Entry 7N4K (X-ray diffraction, 1.85 A resolution); this record covers chains A and B of the 5 polymer chains in the assembly.

Chain A:
Protein: H-2 class I histocompatibility antigen, D-B alpha chain
From: Mus musculus
UniProtKB: P01899 (HA11_MOUSE); residues 1-277 here correspond to UniProt positions 25-301 (UniProt number = residue number + 24)
Sequence (277 residues; each row starts with the number of its first residue):
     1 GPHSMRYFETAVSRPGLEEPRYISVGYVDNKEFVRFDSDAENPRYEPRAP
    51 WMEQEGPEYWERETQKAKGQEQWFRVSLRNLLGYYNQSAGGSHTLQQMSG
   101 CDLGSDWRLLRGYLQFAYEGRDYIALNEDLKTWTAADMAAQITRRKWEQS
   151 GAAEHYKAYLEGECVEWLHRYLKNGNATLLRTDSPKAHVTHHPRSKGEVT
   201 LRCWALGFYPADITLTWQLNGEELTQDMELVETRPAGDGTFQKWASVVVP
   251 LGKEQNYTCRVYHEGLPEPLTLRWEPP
Unresolved in the structure: 177-180
Disulfides: Cys101-Cys164, Cys203-Cys259

Chain B:
Protein: Beta-2-microglobulin
From: Homo sapiens
UniProtKB: P61769 (B2MG_HUMAN); residues 1-99 here correspond to UniProt positions 21-119 (UniProt number = residue number + 20)
Sequence (100 residues; each row starts with the number of its first residue; numbering starts at 0):
     0 MIQRTPKIQVYSRHPAENGKSNFLNCYVSGFHPSDIEVDLLKNGERIEKV
    50 EHSDLSFSKDWSFYLLYYTEFTPTEKDEYACRVNHVTLSQPKIVKWDRDM
Sequence notes: initiating methionine (0)
Disulfides: Cys25-Cys80

Interface between chain A and chain B:
Residue-residue contacts (53):
  Phe8(A) with Ser55(B); Phe56(B)
  Glu9(A) with Phe56(B)
  Thr10(A) with Phe56(B); Phe62(B)
  Val12(A) with Ser33(B)
  Ile23(A) with Leu54(B)
  Val25(A) with Asp53(B); Leu54(B)
  Tyr27(A) with Ser55(B), hydrogen bond; Tyr63(B)
  Glu32(A) with Asp53(B)
  Arg35(A) with Asp53(B), salt bridge
  Arg48(A) with Asp53(B), salt bridge
  Ser92(A) with Pro32(B)
  Thr94(A) with Phe62(B)
  Gln96(A) with His31(B), hydrogen bond; Phe56(B); Trp60(B), hydrogen bond (side chain-backbone); Phe62(B)
  Gln97(A) with Phe56(B)
  Gln115(A) with Lys58(B), hydrogen bond; Trp60(B)
  Phe116(A) with Trp60(B)
  Ala117(A) with Trp60(B), hydrophobic
  Glu119(A) with Met0(B); Ile1(B), hydrogen bond (backbone-backbone)
  Gly120(A) with Ile1(B); His31(B)
  Arg121(A) with Met0(B), hydrogen bond (side chain-backbone); Ile1(B)
  Asp122(A) with Trp60(B), hydrogen bond
  His192(A) with Asp98(B), salt bridge
  Arg202(A) with Asp98(B), hydrogen bond (side chain-backbone)
  Trp204(A) with Asp98(B); Met99(B)
  Leu206(A) with Pro14(B), hydrophobic
  Val231(A) with Gln8(B)
  Glu232(A) with Gln8(B), hydrogen bond (backbone-side chain)
  Arg234(A) with Gln8(B), hydrogen bond; Tyr10(B); Met99(B), hydrogen bond (side chain-backbone)
  Pro235(A) with Tyr10(B), hydrogen bond (backbone-side chain); Asn24(B); Tyr26(B)
  Ala236(A) with Arg12(B), hydrogen bond (backbone-side chain); Asn24(B), hydrogen bond (backbone-side chain)
  Gly237(A) with Arg12(B); Leu65(B)
  Gln242(A) with Tyr10(B); Ser11(B), hydrogen bond (side chain-backbone); Arg12(B), hydrogen bond (side chain-backbone)
  Trp244(A) with Met99(B), hydrogen bond (side chain-backbone)
Also at the interface, not in a pair above, chain A (37 interface residues in all): Met98, His188, Thr233, Asp238
Also at the interface, not in a pair above, chain B (25 interface residues in all): His13, Asp59

Overview:
The interface between chain A and chain B involves 37 residues on one side and 25 on the other; the contacts
include 17 hydrogen bonds and 3 salt bridges. Polar contacts include Arg35(A)-Asp53(B), Arg48(A)-Asp53(B) and
His192(A)-Asp98(B).
Chain A is H-2 class I histocompatibility antigen, D-B alpha chain (Mus musculus) and chain B is
Beta-2-microglobulin (Homo sapiens); the structure, 6218 TCR in complex with H2-Db PA 224, was determined by
X-ray diffraction (same publication as 7N5C, 7N5P and 7N5Q).
